PDB entry 4R76 | X-ray diffraction, 2.50 A resolution | chains C and E of the 6 polymer chains in the assembly

# Chain C (and E)
Protein: M17 family aminopeptidase
Source organism: Plasmodium falciparum fcb1/columbia
Notes: engineered mutation(s): D152N, D515N, D516N; chain E of this document is another copy of the same molecule, construct and numbering; everything in this record applies to it too
Amino-acid sequence (528 residues; each row starts with the number of its first residue):
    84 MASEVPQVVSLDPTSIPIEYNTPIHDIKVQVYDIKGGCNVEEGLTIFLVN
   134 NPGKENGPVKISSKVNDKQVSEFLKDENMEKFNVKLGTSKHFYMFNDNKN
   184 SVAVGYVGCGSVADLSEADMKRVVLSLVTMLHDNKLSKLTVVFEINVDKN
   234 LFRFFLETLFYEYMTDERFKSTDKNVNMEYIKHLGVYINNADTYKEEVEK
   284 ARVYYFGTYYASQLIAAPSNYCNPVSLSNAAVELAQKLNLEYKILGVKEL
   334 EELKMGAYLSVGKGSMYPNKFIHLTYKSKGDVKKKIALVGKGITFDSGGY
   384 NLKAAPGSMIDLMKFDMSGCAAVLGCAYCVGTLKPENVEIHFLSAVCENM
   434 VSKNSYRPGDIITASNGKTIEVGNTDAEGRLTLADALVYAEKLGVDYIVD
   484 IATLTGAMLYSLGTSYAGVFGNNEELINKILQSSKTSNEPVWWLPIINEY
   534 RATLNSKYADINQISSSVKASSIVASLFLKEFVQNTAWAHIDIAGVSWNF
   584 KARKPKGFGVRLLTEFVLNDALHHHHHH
Disordered / not traced: 84-85, 604-611 (chain E: 84-85, 136, 256-261, 603-611)
Ion coordination: Zn2+ site 1: Lys374, Asp399, Glu461 (together with R5X); Zn2+ site 2: Asp379, Asp459, Glu461 (together with R5X)
Small-molecule neighbours:
  - carbonate ion (CO3): Lys374, Ala460, Glu461, Gly462, Arg463, Leu487, Thr488
  - R5X (3-amino-N-{(1R)-2-(hydroxyamino)-2-oxo-1-[4-(1H-pyrazol-1-yl)phenyl]ethyl}benzamide): Lys374, Asp379, Lys386, Met392, Leu395, Met396, Phe398, Asp399, Asn457, Asp459, Ala460, Glu461, Gly462, Arg463, Thr486, Leu487, Thr488, Gly489, Leu492, Ser554, Ala577

# Interface between chain C and chain E
Residue-residue contacts - 33 pairs, chain C then chain E:
  Phe156(C) with Tyr176(E); Phe178(E), hydrophobic
  Asn161(C) with Phe178(E)
  Lys164(C) with Tyr176(E); Ser184(E), hydrogen bond
  Phe165(C) with Tyr176(E), hydrophobic
  Lys173(C) with Asp216(E), hydrogen bond (side chain-backbone); Asn217(E)
  His174(C) with His174(E); Phe175(E); Tyr176(E), hydrogen bond (backbone-backbone)
  Phe175(C) with Phe175(E); Tyr176(E)
  Tyr176(C) with Glu155(E); Phe156(E), hydrophobic; Asn161(E); Phe175(E), hydrophobic; Tyr176(E), hydrogen bond (backbone-backbone); Met177(E)
  Phe178(C) with Gln152(E); Glu155(E)
  Thr212(C) with Lys173(E), hydrogen bond (backbone-side chain)
  His215(C) with Lys173(E), hydrogen bond (backbone-side chain)
  Asp216(C) with Lys164(E); Phe165(E); Asn166(E); Thr171(E); Lys173(E)
  Asn217(C) with Lys164(E); Phe165(E)
  Lys218(C) with Lys164(E), hydrogen bond (backbone-backbone)
  Asn260(C) with Asn139(E), hydrogen bond (side chain-backbone); Asn166(E)
Other interface residues (no listed pair), chain C (16 interface residues in all): Met213
Other interface residues (no listed pair), chain E (19 interface residues in all): Glu163

# In short
16 residues of chain C face 19 of chain E across their interface, with 8 hydrogen bonds. Among the polar pairs
are Lys164(C)-Ser184(E), Lys173(C)-Asp216(E) and Thr212(C)-Lys173(E). Chain C binds carbonate ion and compound
R5X. The Zn2+ site 1 is built by Lys374(C), Asp399(C) and Glu461(C).
Both chains are M17 family aminopeptidase (Plasmodium falciparum fcb1/columbia). Entry 4R76 (Structure of the
m17 leucyl aminopeptidase from malaria complexed with a hydroxamic acid-based inhibitor) was determined by
X-ray diffraction together with 4R5T, 4R5V, 4R5X, 4R6T and 4R7M from the same study.
